7NQ1 - chain AAA; structure by X-ray diffraction, 1.60 A resolution.

== Chain AAA ==
Protein: Bromodomain-containing protein 2
Organism: Homo sapiens
Reference sequence: P25440 (BRD2_HUMAN); residue numbers follow UniProt; this construct covers 344-455
Sequence (115 residues; each row starts with the number of its first residue):
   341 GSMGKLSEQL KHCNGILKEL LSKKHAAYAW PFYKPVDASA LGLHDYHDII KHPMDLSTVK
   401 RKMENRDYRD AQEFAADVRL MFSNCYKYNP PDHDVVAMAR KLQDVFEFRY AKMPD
Unresolved in the structure: 341-342
Construct notes: expression tag (341-343)
Residues lining bound ligands: ULK (N2-methyl-N4-[(1S,2S)-2-methylcyclopropyl]-6-[(S)-oxidanyl(phenyl)methyl]pyridine-2,4-dicarboxamide): W370, P371, F372, V376, L381, L383, C425, Y428, N429, P430, H433, D434, V435, M438
UniProt features mapped onto this chain:
  - mutagenesis: V376 (V376A: Abolished binding to histone H4 acetylated at 'Lys-12' (H4K12ac)), L381 (L381A: Reduced binding to histone H4 acetylated at 'Lys-12' (H4K12ac)), L383 (L383A: Reduced binding to histone H4 acetylated at 'Lys-12' (H4K12ac)), N429 (N429A: Abolished binding to histone H4 acetylated at 'Lys-12' (H4K12ac))

== Overview ==
Bound to chain AAA: compound ULK. Curated annotation (UniProt) lists 4 mutagenesis sites.
Chain AAA is Bromodomain-containing protein 2 (Homo sapiens); the structure, C-TERMINAL BROMODOMAIN OF HUMAN
BRD2 WITH 6-((S)-hydroxy(phenyl)methyl)-N2-methyl-N4-((1S,2S)-2-methylcyclopropyl)pyridine-2,4-dicarboxamide,
was determined by X-ray diffraction together with 7NPY, 7NPZ, 7NQ0, 7NQ2 and 7NQ3 from the same study.
